Entry 5TDV (X-ray diffraction, 2.00 A resolution); this record covers chains A and E of the 8 polymer chains in the assembly.

[Chain A]
Molecule: Toluene-4-monooxygenase system protein A
From: Pseudomonas mendocina
Notes: EC 1.14.13.-
UniProtKB: Q00456 (TMOA_PSEME); residues 1-500 here = UniProt positions 1-500
Amino-acid sequence (500 residues; row label = number of the first residue in the row):
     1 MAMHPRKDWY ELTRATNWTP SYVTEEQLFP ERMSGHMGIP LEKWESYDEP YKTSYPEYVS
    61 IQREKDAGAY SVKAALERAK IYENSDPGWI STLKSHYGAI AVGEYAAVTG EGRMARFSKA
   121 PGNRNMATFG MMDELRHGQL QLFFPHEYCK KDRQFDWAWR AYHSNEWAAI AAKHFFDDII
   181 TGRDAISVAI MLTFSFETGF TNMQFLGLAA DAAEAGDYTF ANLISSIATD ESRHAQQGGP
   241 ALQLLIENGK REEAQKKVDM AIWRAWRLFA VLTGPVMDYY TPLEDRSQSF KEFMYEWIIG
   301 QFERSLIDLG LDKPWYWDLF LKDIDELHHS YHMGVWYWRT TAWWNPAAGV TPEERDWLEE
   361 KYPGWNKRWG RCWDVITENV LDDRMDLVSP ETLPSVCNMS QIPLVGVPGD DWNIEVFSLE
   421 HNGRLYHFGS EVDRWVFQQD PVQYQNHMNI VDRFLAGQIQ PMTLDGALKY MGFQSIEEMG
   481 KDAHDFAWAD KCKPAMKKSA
Not modelled in the structure: 1, 493-500
Differences from the reference sequence: engineered mutation Ala228 (Gln in Q00456); conflict Trp336 (Leu in Q00456), Tyr337 (Asp in Q00456), Asp382 (Asn in Q00456), Asp465 (Glu in Q00456)
Curated features (UniProtKB/Swiss-Prot):
  - binding site (Fe cation): Glu104, Glu134, His137, Glu197, Glu231, His234
  - mutagenesis: Gly103 (G103L: Increases production of m-cresol, instread of p-cresol), Thr201 (T201A: Strongly increases consumption of dioxygen in the absence of bound substrate)
Metal / ion sites: Fe ion site 1: Glu104, Glu134, His137, Glu231 (together with peroxide ion); Fe ion site 2: Glu134, Glu197, Glu231, His234 (together with peroxide ion)
Ligand contacts: peroxide ion (PER): Glu104, Ala107, Glu134, Leu192, Phe196, Glu197, Glu231

[Chain E]
Molecule: Toluene-4-monooxygenase system protein D
From: Pseudomonas mendocina
Notes: EC 1.14.13.-
UniProtKB: Q00459 (TMOD_PSEME); residues 0-102 here correspond to UniProt positions 1-103 (UniProt number = residue number + 1)
Amino-acid sequence (103 residues; numbered 0 to 102; the number before each row is that of its first residue; numbering starts at 0):
     0 MSTLAQQALH NNNVGPIIRA GDLVEPVIET AEIDNPGKEI TVEDRRAYVR IAAEGELILT
    60 RKTLEEQLGR PFNMQELEIN LASFAGQIQA DEDQIRFYFD KTM
Not modelled in the structure: 0-1
Differences from the reference sequence: conflict Gln5 (Asp6 in Q00459)

[Interface between chain A and chain E]
Contacting residue pairs (75):
  Arg6(A) - Gln74(E)  hydrogen bond
  Lys7(A) - Glu91(E)  salt bridge
  Pro50(A) - Ile87(E)
  Tyr51(A) - Glu77(E)
  Tyr51(A) - Leu80(E)
  Lys52(A) - Gln74(E)  hydrogen bond (backbone-side chain)
  Thr53(A) - Gln74(E)  hydrogen bond
  Glu57(A) - Gln74(E)
  Ile61(A) - Gln74(E)
  Gln62(A) - Glu77(E)
  Glu64(A) - Ile78(E)
  Lys65(A) - Glu77(E)  salt bridge
  Asn202(A) - Ser82(E)
  Leu206(A) - Tyr47(E)
  Leu206(A) - Ala81(E)  hydrophobic
  Ala209(A) - Ala46(E)
  Ala210(A) - Arg44(E)
  Ala210(A) - Ala46(E)
  Ala213(A) - Arg45(E)
  Ala213(A) - Ala46(E)  hydrophobic
  Glu214(A) - Arg45(E)  salt bridge
  Tyr218(A) - Arg45(E)  hydrogen bond
  Asn222(A) - Arg18(E)  hydrogen bond (backbone-side chain)
  Ser225(A) - Arg18(E)  hydrogen bond
  Ser226(A) - Arg18(E)
  Ala228(A) - Ala81(E)
  Thr229(A) - Arg18(E)
  Thr229(A) - Glu77(E)  hydrogen bond (side chain-backbone)
  Thr229(A) - Ile78(E)
  Thr229(A) - Leu80(E)
  Thr229(A) - Ala81(E)
  Ser232(A) - Leu80(E)
  Ser232(A) - Ala81(E)  hydrogen bond (side chain-backbone)
  Ser232(A) - Ser82(E)  hydrogen bond (side chain-backbone)
  Ser232(A) - Phe83(E)
  Arg233(A) - Glu77(E)  salt bridge
  Gln236(A) - Phe83(E)
  Ser287(A) - Arg44(E)
  Gln288(A) - Arg44(E)  hydrogen bond
  Phe293(A) - Tyr47(E)
  Tyr295(A) - Leu3(E)  hydrophobic
  Tyr295(A) - Ala4(E)  hydrophobic
  Glu296(A) - Arg44(E)  salt bridge
  Glu296(A) - Tyr47(E)  hydrogen bond
  Glu296(A) - Arg49(E)  salt bridge
  Trp297(A) - Tyr47(E)  hydrogen bond
  Trp297(A) - Arg49(E)
  Trp297(A) - Ser82(E)
  Ile299(A) - Ala4(E)
  Ile299(A) - Ala7(E)  hydrophobic
  Ile299(A) - Leu8(E)
  Gly300(A) - Ala7(E)
  Gly300(A) - Asn10(E)  hydrogen bond (backbone-side chain)
  Gln301(A) - Ile16(E)
  Gln301(A) - Arg49(E)  hydrogen bond
  Gln301(A) - Ser82(E)  hydrogen bond
  Gln301(A) - Phe83(E)  hydrogen bond (side chain-backbone)
  Glu303(A) - Leu8(E)
  Arg304(A) - Leu8(E)
  Arg304(A) - Asn10(E)  hydrogen bond (side chain-backbone)
  Arg304(A) - Asn11(E)  hydrogen bond
  Arg304(A) - Phe98(E)
  Arg304(A) - Lys100(E)  hydrogen bond (side chain-backbone)
  Arg304(A) - Met102(E)
  Ile307(A) - Lys100(E)
  Ile307(A) - Met102(E)  hydrophobic
  Asp308(A) - Gln86(E)  hydrogen bond
  Asp308(A) - Phe98(E)
  Asp308(A) - Asp99(E)  hydrogen bond (side chain-backbone)
  Asp308(A) - Lys100(E)  hydrogen bond (side chain-backbone)
  Leu309(A) - Gln86(E)
  Lys313(A) - Gln5(E)  hydrogen bond
  Lys313(A) - Leu8(E)
  Trp317(A) - Gln5(E)
  Leu321(A) - Ala4(E)  hydrophobic
Interface residues without a listed pair, chain A (48 interface residues in all): Pro5, Gly207, Asp230, Gln243, Gly310
Interface residues without a listed pair, chain E (32 interface residues in all): Glu75, Asn79, Ala84, Thr101

[In short]
48 residues of chain A face 32 of chain E across their interface, with 23 hydrogen bonds and 6 salt bridges.
Polar pairs include Lys7(A)-Glu91(E), Lys65(A)-Glu77(E) and Glu214(A)-Arg45(E). Bound to chain A: peroxide
ion.
Here chain A is Toluene-4-monooxygenase system protein A and chain E is Toluene-4-monooxygenase system protein
D, both from Pseudomonas mendocina. Entry 5TDV (Intermediate O2 diiron complex in the Q228A variant of Toluene
4-moonoxygenase (T4moHD)) was determined by X-ray diffraction together with 5TDS, 5TDT and 5TDU from the same
study.
